PDB entry 8FMN | X-ray diffraction, 3.10 A resolution | chains A and B of the 3 polymer chains in the assembly

== Chain A ==
Protein: Troponin C, slow skeletal and cardiac muscles
Organism: Homo sapiens
UniProt: P63316 (TNNC1_HUMAN); residues 1-161 here = UniProt positions 1-161
Amino-acid sequence (164 residues; numbered -2 to 161; the number before each row is that of its first residue; numbers below 1 keep their minus sign (Gln-2 is residue -2)):
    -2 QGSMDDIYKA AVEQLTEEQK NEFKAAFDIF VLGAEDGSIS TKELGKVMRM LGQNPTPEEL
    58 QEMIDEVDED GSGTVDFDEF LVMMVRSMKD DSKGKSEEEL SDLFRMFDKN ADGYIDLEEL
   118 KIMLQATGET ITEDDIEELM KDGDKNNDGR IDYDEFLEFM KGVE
Not modelled in the structure: -2 to 0, 86-90
Sequence notes: expression tag (-2 to 0); conflict Ser35 (Cys in P63316), Ser84 (Cys in P63316), Glu115 (Asp in P63316)
Swiss-Prot annotation at these positions:
  - binding site (Ca(2+)): Asp65, Asp67, Ser69, Thr71, Glu76, Asp105, Asn107, Asp109, Tyr111, Glu116, Asp141, Asn143, Asp145, Arg147, Glu152
  - modified residue: Met1 (N-acetylmethionine), Ser98 (Phosphoserine)
  - natural variant: Ala8 (A8V: In CMH13), Leu29 (L29Q: In CMH13), Glu134 (E134D: In CMH13), Asp145 (D145E: In CMH13), Gly159 (G159D: In CMD1Z)

== Chain B ==
Protein: Troponin T, cardiac muscle
Organism: Homo sapiens
UniProt: P45379 (TNNT2_HUMAN); aligned to UniProt positions 193-297 over residues 183-287 (the alignment contains insertions or deletions, so no single offset holds)
Amino-acid sequence (108 residues; each row starts with the number of its first residue):
   180 QGSHFGGYIQ KQAQTERKSG KRQTEREKKK ILAERRKVLA IDHLNEDQLR EKAKELWQSI
   240 YNLEAEKFDL QEKFKQQKYE INVLRNRIND NQKVSKTRGK AKVTGRWK
Not modelled in the structure: 180-204, 272-287
Sequence notes: expression tag (180-182)
Swiss-Prot annotation at these positions:
  - modified residue: Thr194 (Phosphothreonine), Ser198 (Phosphoserine), Thr203 (Phosphothreonine)

== Interface between chain A and chain B ==
Pairs across the interface (12):
  Phe101(A) - Tyr258(B)
  Arg102(A) - Tyr258(B)
  Asp105(A) - Tyr258(B)  hydrogen bond
  Ala108(A) - Tyr258(B)
  Asp109(A) - Asn261(B)
  Asp109(A) - Asn265(B)  hydrogen bond (backbone-side chain)
  Gly110(A) - Asn265(B)
  Tyr111(A) - Asn265(B)
  Tyr111(A) - Asp269(B)  hydrogen bond
  Tyr150(A) - Arg266(B)
  Asp151(A) - Arg266(B)  salt bridge
  Asp151(A) - Asn270(B)
Other interface residues (no listed pair), chain A (11 interface residues in all): Arg147, Asp149
Other interface residues (no listed pair), chain B (8 interface residues in all): Gln255, Val262

== Summary ==
11 residues of chain A face 8 of chain B across their interface, with 3 hydrogen bonds and 1 salt bridge.
Polar pairs include Asp151(A)-Arg266(B), Asp105(A)-Tyr258(B) and Asp109(A)-Asn265(B). Curated annotation
(UniProt) lists 15 Ca2+-binding residues on chain A.
Chain A is Troponin C, slow skeletal and cardiac muscles and chain B is Troponin T, cardiac muscle, both from
Homo sapiens; the structure, Complex structure of K210 deletion Troponin complex, was determined by X-ray
diffraction.
